Entry 4O6F (X-ray diffraction, 2.82 A resolution); this record covers chains A and B.

[Chain A]
Molecule: N-lysine methyltransferase SMYD2
Source organism: Homo sapiens
Notes: EC 2.1.1.-, 2.1.1.43
UniProtKB: Q9NRG4 (SMYD2_HUMAN); residues 1-433 here = UniProt positions 1-433
Sequence (433 residues; row label = number of the first residue in the row):
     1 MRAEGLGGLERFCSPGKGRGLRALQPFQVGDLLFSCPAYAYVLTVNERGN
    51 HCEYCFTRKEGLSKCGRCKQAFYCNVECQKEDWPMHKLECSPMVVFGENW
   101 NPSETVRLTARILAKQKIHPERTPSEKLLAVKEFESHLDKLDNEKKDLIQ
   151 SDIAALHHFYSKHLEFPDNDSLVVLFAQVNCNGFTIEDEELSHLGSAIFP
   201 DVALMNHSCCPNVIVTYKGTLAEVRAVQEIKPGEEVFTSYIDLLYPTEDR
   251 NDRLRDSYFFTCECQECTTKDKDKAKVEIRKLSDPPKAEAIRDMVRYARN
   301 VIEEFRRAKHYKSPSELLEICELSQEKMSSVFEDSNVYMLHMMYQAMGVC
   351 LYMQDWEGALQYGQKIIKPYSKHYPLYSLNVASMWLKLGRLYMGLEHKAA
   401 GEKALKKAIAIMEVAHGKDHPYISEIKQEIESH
Not modelled in the structure: 1-2, 433
Sequence notes: engineered mutation Glu165 (Gly in Q9NRG4)
Curated features (UniProtKB/Swiss-Prot):
  - zinc finger: Cys52 to Cys90 (MYND-type)
  - binding site (S-adenosyl-L-methionine): Lys17 to Arg19, His137, Asn206, His207, Tyr258 to Phe260
  - binding site (Zn(2+)): Cys52, Cys55, Cys65, Cys68, Cys74, Cys78, His86, Cys90
  - modified residue: Ser283 (Phosphoserine)
  - natural variant: Glu165 (G165E: this construct carries the variant)
  - mutagenesis: Glu187 (E187K: Abolishes methyltransferase activity on p53/TP53), Glu189 (E189K: Strongly reduces methyltransferase activity on p53/TP53), Glu190 (E190K: Strongly reduces methyltransferase activity on p53/TP53), His207 (H207A: Abolishes methyltransferase activity), Tyr240 (Y240F: Abolishes methyltransferase activity), Tyr245 (Y245F: Strongly reduces methyltransferase activity on p53/TP53), Asp252 (D252R: Slightly reduces methyltransferase activity on p53/TP53), Arg253 (R253Q: No effect on methyltransferase activity on p53/TP53), Arg306 (R306E: No effect on methyltransferase activity on p53/TP53), Tyr374 (Y374A: Abolishes methyltransferase activity on p53/TP53), Glu429 (E429K: Reduces methyltransferase activity on p53/TP53), Glu431 (E431K: Strongly reduces methyltransferase activity on p53/TP53)
Metal / ion sites: Zn2+ site 1: Cys52, Cys55, Cys74, Cys78; Zn2+ site 2: Cys65, Cys68, His86, Cys90; Zn2+ site 3: Cys209, Cys262, Cys264, Cys267; Ni2+ near Cys210 (its only coordinating residue here)
Small-molecule neighbours:
  - PE8 (3,6,9,12,15,18,21-heptaoxatricosane-1,23-diol): Glu190, Lys309, Leu317, Tyr344, Gln345, Gly348, Val349, Leu351, Tyr352, Trp356, Lys387, Leu391
  - S-adenosylhomocysteine (SAH): Gly16, Lys17, Gly18, Arg19, Glu135, His137, Cys181, Asn182, Ala203, Leu204, Met205, Asn206, His207, Tyr240, Tyr258, Phe259, Phe260, Thr261, Cys262

[Chain B]
Molecule: Estrogen receptor
UniProtKB: P03372 (ESR1_HUMAN); residue numbers follow UniProt; this construct covers 261-271
Sequence (11 residues; row label = number of the first residue in the row):
   261 GGRMLKHKRQR
Not modelled in the structure: 261

[How chain A and chain B interact]
Residue-residue contacts - 41 pairs, chain A then chain B:
  Val179(A) with Leu265(B)
  Asn180(A) with Leu265(B)
  Cys181(A) with Lys266(B)
  Gly183(A) with Leu265(B); Lys266(B), hydrogen bond (backbone-backbone)
  Phe184(A) with Leu265(B); Lys266(B)
  Thr185(A) with Leu265(B); Lys266(B), hydrogen bond (side chain-backbone); His267(B); Arg271(B)
  Glu187(A) with His267(B); Lys268(B), hydrogen bond (side chain-backbone); Arg269(B), hydrogen bond (side chain-backbone); Arg271(B), salt bridge
  Leu191(A) with Arg269(B), hydrogen bond (backbone-side chain)
  His193(A) with Arg271(B), hydrogen bond
  Ser196(A) with Leu265(B)
  Ala203(A) with Lys266(B)
  Ile214(A) with Lys268(B)
  Val215(A) with Lys268(B), hydrogen bond (backbone-side chain)
  Tyr240(A) with Lys266(B); His267(B), hydrogen bond (backbone-backbone)
  Ile241(A) with His267(B), hydrogen bond (backbone-backbone)
  Asp242(A) with His267(B); Lys268(B); Arg269(B); Gln270(B), hydrogen bond (side chain-backbone)
  Tyr245(A) with Gln270(B)
  Arg253(A) with Gly262(B); Gln270(B)
  Tyr258(A) with Met264(B); Leu265(B); Lys266(B), hydrogen bond (side chain-backbone)
  Arg306(A) with Gly262(B); Gln270(B), hydrogen bond; Arg271(B)
  His341(A) with Gln270(B)
  Tyr344(A) with Arg269(B), hydrogen bond
  Leu379(A) with Lys268(B)
  Asn380(A) with Lys268(B), hydrogen bond (side chain-backbone)
Interface residues without a listed pair, chain A (29 interface residues in all): Leu148, Asn182, Ser192, Ser239, Ile302
Interface residues without a listed pair, chain B (10 interface residues in all): Arg263

[Overview]
29 residues of chain A and 10 residues of chain B are in contact; the contacts include 14 hydrogen bonds and 1
salt bridge. Among the polar pairs are Glu187(A)-Arg271(B), Thr185(A)-Lys266(B) and Glu187(A)-Lys268(B). Chain
A binds S-adenosylhomocysteine and compound PE8.
Here chain A is N-lysine methyltransferase SMYD2 (Homo sapiens) and chain B is Estrogen receptor. Entry 4O6F
(Structural Basis of Estrogen Receptor Alpha Methylation Mediated by Histone Methyltransferase SmyD2) was
determined by X-ray diffraction.
